PDB entry 7ZPP | electron microscopy, 4.50 A resolution (low resolution: residue-level contacts below are approximate; hydrogen-bond / salt-bridge calls are withheld) | chains A and B of the 20 polymer chains in the assembly

# Chain A (and B)
Name: Integrase
From: Visna/maedi virus EV1 KV1772
Notes: EC 2.7.7.-, 3.1.-.-; chain B of this document is another copy of the same molecule, construct and numbering; everything in this record applies to it too
UniProtKB: P35956 (POL_VILVK); residues 1-281 here correspond to UniProt positions 1226-1506 (UniProt number = residue number + 1225)
Sequence (281 residues; row label = number of the first residue in the row):
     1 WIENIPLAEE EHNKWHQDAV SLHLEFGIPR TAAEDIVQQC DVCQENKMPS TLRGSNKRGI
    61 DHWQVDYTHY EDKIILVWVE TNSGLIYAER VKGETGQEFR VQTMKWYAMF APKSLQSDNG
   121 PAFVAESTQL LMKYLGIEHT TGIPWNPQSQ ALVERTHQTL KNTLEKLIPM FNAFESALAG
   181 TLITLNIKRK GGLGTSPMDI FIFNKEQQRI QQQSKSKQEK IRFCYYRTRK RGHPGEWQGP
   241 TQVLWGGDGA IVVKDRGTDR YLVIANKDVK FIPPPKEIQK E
Disordered / not traced: 1, 277-281 (chain B: 1-2, 45-59, 274-281)
Curated features (UniProtKB/Swiss-Prot):
  - zinc finger: Glu3 to Gln44 (Integrase-type)
  - DNA-binding region: Arg222 to Pro274 (Integrase-type)
  - binding site (Zn(2+)): His12, His16, Cys40, Cys43
  - binding site (Mg(2+)): Asp66, Asp118, Glu154

# Chain A / chain B interface
Pairs across the interface (19):
  Tyr87(A) - Met109(B)
  Gln97(A) - Asn172(B)
  Met104(A) - Phe171(B)
  Met104(A) - Ser176(B)
  Tyr107(A) - Ile183(B)
  Ala108(A) - Ala179(B)
  Ala108(A) - Ile183(B)
  Met109(A) - Tyr87(B)
  Met109(A) - Met109(B)
  Ile183(A) - Ala108(B)
  Ser196(A) - Arg209(B)
  Met198(A) - Met109(B)
  Met198(A) - Arg209(B)
  Asp199(A) - Arg209(B)
  Ile202(A) - Glu206(B)
  Ile202(A) - Arg209(B)
  Phe203(A) - Glu206(B)
  Glu206(A) - Ile202(B)
  Glu206(A) - Phe203(B)
Other interface residues (no listed pair), chain A (22 interface residues in all): Glu89, Val101, Lys105, Phe110, Tyr134, Phe171, Glu175, Ser176, Ala179
Other interface residues (no listed pair), chain B (20 interface residues in all): Glu89, Val101, Met104, Lys105, Ala173, Met198, Lys205, Gln213

# Overview
22 residues of chain A and 20 residues of chain B are in contact. UniProt lists a DNA-binding region, 4
Zn2+-binding residues and 3 Mg2+-binding residues on chain A.
Chain A and chain B are both Integrase (Visna/maedi virus EV1 KV1772); the structure, Cryo-EM structure of the
MVV CSC intasome at 4.5A resolution, was determined by electron microscopy, deposited together with 5M0R and
5T3A.
